3CFV - chains B and E; structure by X-ray diffraction, 2.60 A resolution.

# Chain B
Name: Histone-binding protein RBBP7
From: Homo sapiens
Reference sequence: Q16576 (RBBP7_HUMAN); residues 1-411 here = UniProt positions 1-411
Amino-acid sequence (414 residues; each row starts with the number of its first residue; numbers below 1 keep their minus sign (His-2 is residue -2)):
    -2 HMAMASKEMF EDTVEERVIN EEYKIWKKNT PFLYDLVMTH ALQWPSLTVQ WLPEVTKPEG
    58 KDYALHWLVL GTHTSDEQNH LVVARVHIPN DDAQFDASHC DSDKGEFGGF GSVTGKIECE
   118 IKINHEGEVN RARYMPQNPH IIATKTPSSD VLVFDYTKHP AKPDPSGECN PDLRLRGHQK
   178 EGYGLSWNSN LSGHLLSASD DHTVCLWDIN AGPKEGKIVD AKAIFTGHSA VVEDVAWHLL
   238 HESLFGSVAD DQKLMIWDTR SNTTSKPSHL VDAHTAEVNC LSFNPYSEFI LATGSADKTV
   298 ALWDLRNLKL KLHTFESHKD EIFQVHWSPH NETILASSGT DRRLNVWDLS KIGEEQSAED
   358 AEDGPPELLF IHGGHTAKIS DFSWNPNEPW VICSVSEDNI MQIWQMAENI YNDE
Not modelled in the structure: 90-109, 411
Construct notes: cloning artifact (-2 to 0)
Modified / non-standard residues: Mse-1, Mse1, Mse6, Mse35, Mse132, Mse252, Mse398, Mse403 (selenomethionine; parent Met)
Small-molecule neighbours: arsenic (ARS): Val79, Ala81, Glu115, Cys116
What the authors report for this chain:
  - mutagenesis - L30Y, E356Q/D357N/E359Q/D360N: decreased binding to GST-histone H4 1-48

# Chain E
Name: Histone H4 peptide
Notes: fragment: to 42
Reference sequence: P62805 (H4_HUMAN); residues 24-41 here correspond to UniProt positions 25-42 (UniProt number = residue number + 1)
Amino-acid sequence (18 residues; row label = number of the first residue in the row):
    24 DNIQGITKPA IRRLARRG
What the authors report for this chain:
  - mutagenesis - I34T/R35S/L37D, L37D/R39V/R40N, R39V/R40N: decreased binding to Histone-binding protein RBBP7 (chain B)

# How chain B and chain E interact
Contacting residue pairs (27; chain B residue first):
  Trp23(B) with Gly41(E)
  Asn26(B) with Leu37(E)
  Phe29(B) with Ile34(E)
  Leu30(B) with Ile34(E); Leu37(E); Ala38(E), hydrophobic
  Gln353(B) with Arg39(E)
  Asp357(B) with Arg36(E), salt bridge; Arg39(E), hydrogen bond (backbone-side chain)
  Asp360(B) with Arg39(E); Arg40(E), salt bridge
  Gly361(B) with Arg39(E), hydrogen bond (backbone-side chain)
  Pro362(B) with Arg39(E), hydrogen bond (backbone-side chain)
  Leu365(B) with Arg39(E), hydrogen bond (backbone-side chain)
  Leu366(B) with Arg39(E)
  Phe367(B) with Ala38(E), hydrophobic
  Ile368(B) with Ala38(E), hydrogen bond (backbone-backbone); Arg39(E); Gly41(E)
  Asn406(B) with Gln27(E), hydrogen bond; Lys31(E); Ile34(E); Arg35(E)
  Ile407(B) with Ile34(E), hydrophobic; Arg35(E); Ala38(E), hydrophobic
  Asp410(B) with Lys31(E), hydrogen bond (backbone-side chain)
Interface residues without a listed pair, chain B (19 interface residues in all): Lys348, Pro363, Asn409
Interface residues without a listed pair, chain E (11 interface residues in all): Thr30
From the paper, about this interface:
  - hot spots on chain B (mutagenesis) - L30Y: decreased binding to Histone H4 peptide (chain E)

# Summary
19 residues of chain B and 11 residues of chain E are in contact; the contacts include 7 hydrogen bonds and 2
salt bridges. Polar pairs include Asp357(B)-Arg36(E), Asp360(B)-Arg40(E) and Asp357(B)-Arg39(E). The paper
reports that I34T/R35S/L37D, L37D/R39V/R40N and R39V/R40N of chain E reduce binding to Histone-binding protein
RBBP7 (chain B); L30Y and E356Q/D357N/E359Q/D360N of chain B reduce binding to GST-histone H4 1-48.
Here chain B is Histone-binding protein RBBP7 (Homo sapiens) and chain E is Histone H4 peptide. Entry 3CFV
(Structural basis of the interaction of RbAp46/RbAp48 with histone H4) was determined by X-ray diffraction
(same publication as 3CFS).
